PDB entry 8X0X | X-ray diffraction, 3.45 A resolution | chains E and L of the 3 polymer chains in the assembly

# Chain E
Molecule: Spike protein S1
Source organism: Severe acute respiratory syndrome coronavirus 2
Notes: fragment: receptor-binding domain
UniProtKB: P0DTC2 (SPIKE_SARS2); residues 334-528 here = UniProt positions 334-528
Sequence (195 residues; each row starts with the number of its first residue):
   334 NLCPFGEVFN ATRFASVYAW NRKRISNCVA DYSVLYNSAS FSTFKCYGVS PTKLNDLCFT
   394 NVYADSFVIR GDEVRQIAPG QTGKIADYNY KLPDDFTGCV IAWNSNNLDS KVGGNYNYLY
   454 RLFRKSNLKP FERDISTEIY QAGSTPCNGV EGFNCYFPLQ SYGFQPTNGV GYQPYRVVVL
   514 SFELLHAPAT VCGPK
Not modelled in the structure: 519-520
UniProt features mapped onto this chain:
  - region: Arg403 to Asp405 (Integrin-binding motif), Asn448 to Phe456 (Immunodominant HLA epitope recognized by the CD8+)
  - glycosylation: Asn343 (N-linked (GlcNAc...) (complex) asparagine)
Disulfide bonds: Cys336-Cys361, Cys379-Cys432, Cys480-Cys488
Covalently attached groups: N-acetylglucosamine (NAG) linked to Asn343

# Chain L
Molecule: Light chain of JE-5C Fab
Source organism: Homo sapiens
Notes: antibody fragment or engineered binder
Sequence (214 residues; row label = number of the first residue in the row; note: 1 number in that range is skipped by the numbering (no residue carries it; nothing is unmodelled there); a row labelled like 66A-66C holds insertion residues (66A, then the next letters in order)):
     1 DIVMTQSPSS LSASVGDRVT ITCQASQDIN NYLNWYQQKP GKAPKLLIYD ASNLETGVPS
    61 RFSGSG
66A-66C SGT
    68 DFTFTISSLQ PEDIATYYCQ QFDNLPWTFG QGTKVEIRRT VAAPSVFIFP PSDEQLKSGT
   128 ASVVCLLNNF YPREAKVQWK VDNALQSGNS QESVTEQDSK DSTYSLSSTL TLSKADYEKH
   188 KVYACEVTHQ GLSSPVTKSF NRGEC
Not modelled in the structure: 66A-66C, 211-212
Disulfide bonds: Cys23-Cys86, Cys132-Cys192

# How chain E and chain L interact
Contacting residue pairs - 6 pairs, chain E then chain L:
  Arg403(E) - Tyr32(L)
  Arg408(E) - Asn91(L)  hydrogen bond
  Tyr453(E) - Tyr32(L)  hydrogen bond
  Tyr505(E) - Ile29(L)
  Tyr505(E) - Asn30(L)  hydrogen bond (side chain-backbone)
  Tyr505(E) - Tyr32(L)
Also at the interface, not in a pair above, chain E (5 interface residues in all): Asn501
From the paper, about this interface:
  - residue pairs: Tyr32(L)-Tyr505(E)
  - epitope / paratope residues, chain L: Tyr32(L)

# Summary
5 residues of chain E and 4 residues of chain L are in contact; the contacts include 3 hydrogen bonds. Polar
pairs include Arg408(E)-Asn91(L), Tyr453(E)-Tyr32(L) and Tyr505(E)-Asn30(L). The authors report a contact
between Tyr32(L) and Tyr505(E). N-acetylglucosamine is covalently linked to Asn343(E). The paper reports the
epitope/paratope residue Tyr32(L).
Here chain E is Spike protein S1 (Severe acute respiratory syndrome coronavirus 2) and chain L is Light chain
of JE-5C Fab (Homo sapiens). Entry 8X0X (Crystal structure of JE-5C in complex with SARS-CoV-2 RBD) was
determined by X-ray diffraction (same publication as 8X0Y, 8YRO, 8YRP and 8YZ5).
